Entry 9C7K (X-ray diffraction, 2.50 A resolution); this record covers chain A.

[Chain A]
Molecule: Pentalenene synthase
Organism: Streptomyces exfoliatus
Notes: EC 4.2.3.7
UniProtKB: Q55012 (PENA_STREX); residues 1-337 here = UniProt positions 1-337
Amino-acid sequence (337 residues; row label = number of the first residue in the row):
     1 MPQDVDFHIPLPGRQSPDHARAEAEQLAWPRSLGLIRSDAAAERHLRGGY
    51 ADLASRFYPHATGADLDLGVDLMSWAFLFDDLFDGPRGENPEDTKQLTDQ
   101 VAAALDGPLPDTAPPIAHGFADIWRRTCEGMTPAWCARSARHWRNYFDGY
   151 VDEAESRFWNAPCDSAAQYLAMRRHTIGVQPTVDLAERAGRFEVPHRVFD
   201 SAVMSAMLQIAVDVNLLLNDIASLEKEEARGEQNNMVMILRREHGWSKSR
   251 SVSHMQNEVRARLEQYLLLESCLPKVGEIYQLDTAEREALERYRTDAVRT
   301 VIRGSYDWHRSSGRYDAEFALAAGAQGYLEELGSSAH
Disordered / not traced: 1-5, 162-165, 231-234, 239-244, 312-337
Sequence notes: engineered mutation A76 (Phe in Q55012)
Swiss-Prot annotation at these positions:
  - motif: D80 to D84 (DDXXD motif)
  - binding site (Mg(2+)): D80, D84, N219, S223, E227
  - mutagenesis: F77 (F77A: Loss of activity; F77Y: 20-fold decrease in activity and catalytic efficiency), D80 (D80E: 150-fold decrease in activity. 20-fold increase in Km for FPP), D81 (D81E: 50-fold decrease in activity. 9-fold increase in Km for FPP), D84 (D84E: 2.5-fold increase in activity. 7-fold increase in Km for FPP), N219 (N219A: Loss of activity; N219D: 60-fold decrease in activity. 55-fold increase in Km for FPP; N219L: Loss of activity), W308 to H309 (12-fold decrease in activity. 25-fold decrease in catalytic efficiency), W308 (W308F: 4-fold decrease in activity. 2-fold decrease in catalytic efficiency), H309 (H309A: 3-fold decrease in activity; H309C: 4-fold decrease in activity; H309F: 17-fold decrease in activity. 5-fold increase in Km for FPP; H309S: 3-fold decrease in activity)
From the paper describing this entry:
  - mutagenesis - F76A (38-fold): decreased catalytic activity
  - binding site for tetraethylene glycol: F57, M73, A76, F77, D80, T182, W308

[Summary]
From UniProt: 5 Mg2+-binding residues and 7 mutagenesis sites. The paper reports a binding site for
tetraethylene glycol at F57, M73 and A76 among others; F76A reduces catalytic activity.
Chain A is Pentalenene synthase (Streptomyces exfoliatus); the structure, Crystal structure of pentalenene
synthase variant F76A with PEG molecule in the active site, was determined by X-ray diffraction together with
9C7I, 9C7J, 9C7L and 9C7M from the same study.
